PDB entry 3EZJ | X-ray diffraction, 2.80 A resolution | chains A and B

# Chain A
Name: General secretion pathway protein GspD
Organism: Escherichia coli
Notes: fragment: N-terminal domain
Reference sequence: B3IFK0 (B3IFK0_ECOLX); residues 0-237 here correspond to UniProt positions 40-277 (UniProt number = residue number + 40)
Sequence (241 residues; numbered -3 to 237; the number before each row is that of its first residue; numbers below 1 keep their minus sign (Gly-3 is residue -3)):
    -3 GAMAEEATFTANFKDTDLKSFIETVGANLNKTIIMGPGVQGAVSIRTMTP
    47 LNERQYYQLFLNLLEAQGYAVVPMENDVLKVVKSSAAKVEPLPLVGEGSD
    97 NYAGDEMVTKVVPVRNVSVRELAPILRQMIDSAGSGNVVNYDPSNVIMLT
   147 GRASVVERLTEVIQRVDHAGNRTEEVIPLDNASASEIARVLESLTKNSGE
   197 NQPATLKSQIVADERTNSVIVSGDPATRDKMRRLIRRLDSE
Disordered / not traced: -3 to 2, 32-34, 81-99, 192-204, 236-237
Sequence notes: expression tag (-3 to -1); engineered mutation Ala38 (Lys78 in B3IFK0)
Reported in the primary citation:
  - contacts within the chain: Arg42-Glu102 (salt bridge)

# Chain B
Name: Nanobody NBGSPD_7
Organism: Lama glama
Notes: antibody fragment or engineered binder
Sequence (126 residues; numbered 1 to 126; the number before each row is that of its first residue):
     1 QVQLQESGGGLVQAGGSLRLSCAASGSIFSINSMDWDRQAPGKQRELVAT
    51 ITSGGSTNYADSVKGRFTISRDNAKNTVYLQMNSLKPEDTAVYYCNANVK
   101 TWAGMTRDYWGQGTQVTVSSHHHHHH
Disordered / not traced: 121-126
Disulfide bonds: Cys22-Cys95

# How chain A and chain B interact
Contacting residue pairs (42):
  Arg50(A) with Ala103(B), hydrogen bond (side chain-backbone); Gly104(B); Met105(B)
  Tyr53(A) with Trp102(B); Ala103(B), hydrophobic
  Gln54(A) with Thr101(B), hydrogen bond; Ala103(B); Met105(B)
  Glu61(A) with Arg107(B), salt bridge; Tyr109(B), hydrogen bond
  Val67(A) with Trp102(B), hydrogen bond (backbone-side chain)
  Pro69(A) with Trp102(B)
  Ser80(A) with Gln1(B), hydrogen bond
  Arg116(A) with Asn98(B), hydrogen bond; Asp108(B), salt bridge
  Ala119(A) with Asp108(B)
  Pro120(A) with Arg45(B)
  Ile121(A) with Gln44(B); Arg45(B)
  Arg123(A) with Asp35(B), salt bridge; Asp37(B), salt bridge; Arg45(B); Asn96(B); Asp108(B), salt bridge; Trp110(B)
  Gln124(A) with Gln39(B); Lys43(B), hydrogen bond (side chain-backbone); Gln44(B); Arg45(B), hydrogen bond (side chain-backbone)
  Ile126(A) with Trp110(B), hydrophobic
  Asp127(A) with Arg45(B), salt bridge; Tyr94(B); Trp110(B), hydrogen bond
  Val134(A) with Arg107(B)
  Val135(A) with Arg107(B)
  Asn136(A) with Met105(B); Thr106(B), hydrogen bond (side chain-backbone); Arg107(B)
  Tyr137(A) with Met105(B); Thr106(B), hydrogen bond (backbone-backbone)
  Asp138(A) with Met105(B)
  Pro139(A) with Gly104(B)
Other interface residues (no listed pair), chain A (24 interface residues in all): Gln51, Leu57, Met144
Other interface residues (no listed pair), chain B (22 interface residues in all): Glu46, Leu47

# Overview
Chain A and chain B form an interface of 24 and 22 residues respectively, with 11 hydrogen bonds and 6 salt
bridges. Polar pairs include Glu61(A)-Arg107(B), Arg116(A)-Asp108(B) and Arg123(A)-Asp35(B). The paper reports
contacts within the chain involving Arg42(A) and Glu102(A).
Here chain A is General secretion pathway protein GspD (Escherichia coli) and chain B is Nanobody NBGSPD_7
(Lama glama). Entry 3EZJ (Crystal structure of the N-terminal domain of the secretin GspD from ETEC) was
determined by X-ray diffraction.
